7STX - chains A and B of the 3 polymer chains in the assembly; structure by electron microscopy, 3.14 A resolution.

# Chain A
Name: N-alpha-acetyltransferase 20
Source organism: Homo sapiens
Notes: EC 2.3.1.254
UniProtKB: P61599 (NAA20_HUMAN); numbering as in UniProt (aligned over 1-178)
Chain sequence (178 residues; numbered 1 to 178; the number before each row is that of its first residue):
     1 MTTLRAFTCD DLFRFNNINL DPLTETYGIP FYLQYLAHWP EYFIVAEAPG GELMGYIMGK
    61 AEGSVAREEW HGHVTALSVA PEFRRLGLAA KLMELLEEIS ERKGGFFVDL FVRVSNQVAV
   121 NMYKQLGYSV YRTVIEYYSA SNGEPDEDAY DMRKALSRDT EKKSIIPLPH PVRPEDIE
Unresolved in the structure: 1, 142, 161-178
Residues lining bound ligands: coenzyme A (COA): D21, L23, T24, L77, S78, V79, R84, R85, L86, G87, L88, A89, A90, F111, V112, N116, V118, A119, M122, Y123, Q125

# Chain B
Name: N-alpha-acetyltransferase 25, NatB auxiliary subunit
Source organism: Homo sapiens
UniProtKB: Q14CX7 (NAA25_HUMAN); residue numbers follow UniProt; this construct covers 45-972
Chain sequence (956 residues; each row starts with the number of its first residue; note: 4 numbers in that range are skipped by the numbering (no residue carries them; nothing is unmodelled there); X marks 28 residues of unknown identity (built as UNK)):
    13 XXXXXXXXXX XXXXXXXXXX XXXXXXXX
    45 HCAKVLKAIG LQRTGKQEEA FTLAQEVAAL EPTDDNSLQA LTILYREMHR PELVTKLYEA
   105 AVKKVPNSEE YHSHLFMAYA RVGEYKKMQQ AGMALYKIVP KNPYYFWSVM SLIMQSISAQ
   165 DENLSKTMFL PLAERMVEKM VKEDKIEAEA EVELYYMILE RLGKYQEALD VIRGKLGEKL
   225 TSEIQSRENK CMAMYKKLSR WPECNALSRR LLLKNSDDWQ FYLTYFDSVF RLIEEAWSPP
   285 AEGEHSLEGE VHYSAEKAVK FIEDRITEES KSSRHLRGPH LAKLELIRRL RSQGCNDEYK
   345 LGDPEELMFQ YFKKFGDKPC CFTDLKVFVD LLPATQCTKF INQLLGVVPL STPTEDKLAL
   405 PADIRALQQH LCVVQLTRLL GLYHTMDKNQ KLSVVRELML RYQHGLEFGK TCLKTELQFS
   465 DYYCLLAVHA LIDVWRETGD ETTVWQALTL LEEGLTHSPS NAQFKLLLVR IYCMLGAFEP
   525 VVDLYSSLDA KHIQHDTIGY LLTRYAESLG QYAAASQSCN FALRFFHSNQ KDTSEYIIQA
   585 YKYGAFEKIP EFIAFRNRLN NSLHFAQVRT ERMLLDLLLE ANISTSLAES IKSMNLRPEE
   645 DDIPWEDLRD NRDLNVFFSW DPKDRDVSEE HKKLSLEEET LWLRIRSLTL RLISGLPSLN
   705 HPVEPKNSEK TAENGVSSRI DILRLLLQQL EATLETGKRF IEKDIQYPFL GPVPTRMGGF
   765 FNSGCSQCQI SSFYLVNDIY ELDTSGLEDT MEIQERIENS FKSLLDQLKD VFSKCKGDLL
   825 EVKDGNLKTH PTLLENLVFF VETISVILWV SSYCESVLRP YKLNLQKKKK KKKETSIIMP
   885 PVFTSFQDYV TGLQTLISNV VDHIKGLETH LIALKLEELI LEDTSLSPEE RKFSKTVQGK
   945 VQSSYLHSLL EMGELLKKRL ETTKKLKI
Unresolved in the structure: 706-722, 870-880, 917-930

# Interface between chain A and chain B
Pairs across the interface (74):
  T2(A) - D261(B)  hydrogen bond (backbone-side chain)
  T2(A) - R321(B)
  T3(A) - D262(B)
  T3(A) - W263(B)  hydrogen bond (side chain-backbone)
  T3(A) - Q264(B)  hydrogen bond (side chain-backbone)
  L4(A) - D262(B)  hydrogen bond (backbone-side chain)
  T8(A) - E595(B)
  C9(A) - E595(B)
  D10(A) - R602(B)  salt bridge
  L12(A) - I537(B)
  L12(A) - F599(B)  hydrophobic
  F13(A) - I537(B)  hydrophobic
  F13(A) - D540(B)
  F13(A) - T541(B)
  F13(A) - F599(B)  hydrophobic
  F13(A) - R602(B)
  F13(A) - L603(B)  hydrophobic
  F13(A) - N655(B)
  F13(A) - D657(B)
  F15(A) - I537(B)  hydrophobic
  N16(A) - Q538(B)  hydrogen bond
  N16(A) - T541(B)  hydrogen bond
  N16(A) - I542(B)
  N16(A) - D657(B)  hydrogen bond
  L20(A) - A506(B)
  L20(A) - L532(B)  hydrophobic
  L20(A) - Q538(B)
  L20(A) - V660(B)  hydrophobic
  P22(A) - T459(B)
  P22(A) - S504(B)
  T26(A) - K535(B)
  T26(A) - H536(B)
  Y27(A) - H536(B)
  G28(A) - H536(B)  hydrogen bond (backbone-side chain)
  I29(A) - I537(B)  hydrophobic
  I29(A) - F569(B)  hydrophobic
  I29(A) - T577(B)
  I29(A) - F599(B)  hydrophobic
  I29(A) - L603(B)  hydrophobic
  P30(A) - D576(B)
  P30(A) - Y580(B)  hydrophobic
  L33(A) - T577(B)
  L33(A) - F596(B)  hydrophobic
  Q34(A) - Y580(B)
  L36(A) - K592(B)
  L36(A) - F596(B)  hydrophobic
  A37(A) - Q583(B)
  A37(A) - A584(B)  hydrophobic
  H38(A) - Y587(B)
  E41(A) - S226(B)
  P49(A) - W263(B)
  P49(A) - R321(B)
  P49(A) - L325(B)  hydrophobic
  E52(A) - T367(B)
  M54(A) - R321(B)
  E82(A) - P363(B)
  E82(A) - C364(B)  hydrogen bond (backbone-backbone)
  E82(A) - F662(B)
  F83(A) - C364(B)  hydrophobic
  F83(A) - T367(B)
  R84(A) - P363(B)
  R85(A) - K362(B)
  L86(A) - R318(B)
  L86(A) - R321(B)
  L86(A) - C364(B)  hydrophobic
  G87(A) - R318(B)
  K91(A) - N259(B)  hydrogen bond
  I99(A) - I228(B)  hydrophobic
  R102(A) - S226(B)
  R102(A) - E227(B)  hydrogen bond (side chain-backbone)
  S115(A) - L457(B)
  V118(A) - E460(B)
  S141(A) - D533(B)
  S141(A) - K535(B)  hydrogen bond (backbone-side chain)
Also at the interface, not in a pair above, chain A (45 interface residues in all): R5, N19, L23, P40, P81, K103, Q117
Also at the interface, not in a pair above, chain B (52 interface residues in all): D368, V371, L461, L510, N573, A589

# Summary
The interface between chain A and chain B involves 45 residues on one side and 52 on the other; the contacts
include 12 hydrogen bonds and 1 salt bridge. Among the polar pairs are D10(A)-R602(B), T2(A)-D261(B) and
T3(A)-W263(B). Ligands of chain A: coenzyme A.
Chain A is N-alpha-acetyltransferase 20 and chain B is N-alpha-acetyltransferase 25, NatB auxiliary subunit,
both from Homo sapiens; the structure, Cryo-EM structure of human NatB in complex with CoA-Alpha-Synuclein,
was determined by electron microscopy.
